Entry 4X4S (X-ray diffraction, 3.25 A resolution); this record covers chains A and B.

[Chain A]
Molecule: CCA-adding enzyme
Organism: Archaeoglobus fulgidus
Notes: EC 2.7.7.72; fragment: A. fulgidus CCA-adding enzyme
UniProt: O28126 (CCA_ARCFU); numbering as in UniProt (aligned over 1-437)
Sequence (457 residues; row label = number of the first residue in the row):
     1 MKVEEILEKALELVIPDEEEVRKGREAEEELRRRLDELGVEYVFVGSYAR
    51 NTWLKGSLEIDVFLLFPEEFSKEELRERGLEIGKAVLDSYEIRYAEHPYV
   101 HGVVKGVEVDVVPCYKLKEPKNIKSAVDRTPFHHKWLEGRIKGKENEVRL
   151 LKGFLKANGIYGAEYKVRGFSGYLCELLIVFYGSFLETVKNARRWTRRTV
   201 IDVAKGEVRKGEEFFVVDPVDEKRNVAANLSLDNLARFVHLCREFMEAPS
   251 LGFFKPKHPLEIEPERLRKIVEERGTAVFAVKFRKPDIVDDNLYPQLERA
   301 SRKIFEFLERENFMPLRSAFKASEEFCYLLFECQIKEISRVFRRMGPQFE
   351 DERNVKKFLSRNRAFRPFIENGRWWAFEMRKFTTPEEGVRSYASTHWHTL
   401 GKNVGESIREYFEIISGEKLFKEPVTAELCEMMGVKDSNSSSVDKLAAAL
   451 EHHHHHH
Not modelled in the structure: 444-457
Construct notes: expression tag (438-457)
Ion coordination: Mg2+: Asp-61 (together with CTP)
Residues lining bound ligands:
  - CTP (cytidine-5'-triphosphate): Gly-46, Ser-47, Arg-50, Glu-59, Asp-61, Thr-130, His-133, Lys-152, Tyr-161, Ala-163, Ser-171, Gly-172, Tyr-173, Arg-224
  - d(-)-tartaric acid (TAR): His-240, Arg-243, Glu-244, Glu-247
UniProt features mapped onto this chain:
  - binding site (ATP): Ser-47, Arg-50, His-133, Lys-152, Tyr-161
  - binding site (CTP): Ser-47, Arg-50, His-133, Lys-152, Tyr-161
  - binding site (Mg(2+)): Glu-59, Asp-61, Asp-110
  - mutagenesis: Arg-50 (R50A: High decrease in both AMP and CMP incorporation), Asp-110 (D110A: High decrease in both AMP and CMP incorporation), His-133 (H133A: No decrease in both AMP and CMP incorporation), Arg-299 to Arg-302 (Does not affect the CCA tRNA nucleotidyltransferase activity, while the CCACCA tRNA nucleotidyltransferase activity is strongly reduced)
Reported in the primary citation:
  - mutagenesis - R299A/R302A (10-100x): decreased catalytic activity on unstable arginyl-tRNATCG minihelix
  - catalytic residues: Asp-110, Arg-224 (citing earlier work)

[Chain B]
Molecule: G70A tRNA minihelix ending in CCACC
Sequence (37 nucleotides; row label = number of the first residue in the row):
     1 GGCCGCGGCAGGUUCGAGUCCUGCCGCGAUCGCCACC
Not modelled in the structure: 29-30
Residues lining bound ligands: CTP (cytidine-5'-triphosphate): A35, C36, C37

[Interface between chain A and chain B]
Residue-residue contacts - 57 pairs, chain A then chain B:
  Asp-61(A) / C37(B)  phosphate contact
  Phe-63(A) / C37(B)  base contact
  Ala-95(A) / C36(B)  hydrogen bond to the base
  Glu-96(A) / A35(B)  base contact
  Glu-96(A) / C36(B)  hydrogen bond to the base
  His-97(A) / C36(B)  hydrogen bond to the base
  Tyr-99(A) / C36(B)  hydrogen bond to the sugar
  Tyr-99(A) / C37(B)  sugar contact
  Asp-110(A) / C37(B)  phosphate contact
  Val-112(A) / C37(B)  phosphate contact
  Asn-122(A) / C31(B)  phosphate contact
  Lys-124(A) / C31(B)  hydrogen bond to the base
  Ala-126(A) / C36(B)  base contact
  Val-127(A) / C37(B)  base contact
  Thr-130(A) / C37(B)  hydrogen bond to the base
  Ala-163(A) / A35(B)  sugar contact
  Glu-164(A) / A35(B)  phosphate contact
  Glu-164(A) / C36(B)  phosphate contact
  Tyr-165(A) / G1(B)  base contact
  Tyr-165(A) / G2(B)  base contact
  Tyr-165(A) / C34(B)  hydrogen bond to the base
  Tyr-165(A) / A35(B)  sugar contact
  Arg-224(A) / C34(B)  salt bridge to the phosphate
  Arg-224(A) / A35(B)  salt bridge to the phosphate
  Ala-228(A) / C34(B)  sugar contact
  Asn-229(A) / C34(B)  hydrogen bond to the sugar
  Asn-229(A) / A35(B)  sugar contact
  Asp-291(A) / A35(B)  hydrogen bond to the sugar
  Asp-291(A) / C36(B)  sugar contact
  Asn-292(A) / G1(B)  hydrogen bond to the sugar
  Pro-295(A) / G2(B)  sugar contact
  Gln-296(A) / G1(B)  hydrogen bond to the sugar
  Gln-296(A) / G2(B)  sugar contact
  Arg-299(A) / C3(B)  salt bridge to the phosphate
  Arg-302(A) / C3(B)  salt bridge to the phosphate
  Lys-303(A) / U22(B)  salt bridge to the phosphate
  Arg-310(A) / C21(B)  sugar contact
  Arg-344(A) / U14(B)  salt bridge to the phosphate
  Met-345(A) / C15(B)  base contact
  Gly-346(A) / C15(B)  base contact
  Pro-347(A) / C15(B)  base contact
  Asn-354(A) / C15(B)  hydrogen bond to the sugar
  Phe-358(A) / C15(B)  phosphate contact
  Arg-361(A) / U14(B)  salt bridge to the phosphate
  Arg-361(A) / C15(B)  salt bridge to the phosphate
  Arg-363(A) / C15(B)  salt bridge to the phosphate
  Arg-373(A) / C15(B)  base contact
  Tyr-392(A) / U22(B)  phosphate contact
  His-396(A) / C21(B)  sugar contact
  His-396(A) / U22(B)  sugar contact
  His-398(A) / G23(B)  salt bridge to the phosphate
  His-398(A) / C24(B)  salt bridge to the phosphate
  Thr-399(A) / U22(B)  phosphate contact
  Thr-399(A) / G23(B)  hydrogen bond to the phosphate
  Gly-401(A) / G2(B)  phosphate contact
  Lys-402(A) / G1(B)  phosphate contact
  Lys-402(A) / G2(B)  hydrogen bond to the phosphate
Also at the interface, not in a pair above, chain A (47 interface residues in all): Lys-72, Tyr-94, Lys-357, Glu-378, Asn-403
Also at the interface, not in a pair above, chain B (15 interface residues in all): G16

[Overview]
47 residues of chain A and 15 residues of chain B are in contact, with 14 hydrogen bonds and 11 salt bridges.
Polar contacts include Ala-95(A)/C36(B), Glu-96(A)/C36(B) and His-97(A)/C36(B). CTP is bound between chain A
and chain B. From the paper: catalytic residues Asp-110(A) and Arg-224(A); R299A/R302A of chain A reduce
catalytic activity on unstable arginyl-tRNATCG minihelix.
Chain A is CCA-adding enzyme (Archaeoglobus fulgidus) and chain B is G70A tRNA minihelix ending in CCACC; the
structure, Crystal structure of the A.fulgidus CCA-adding enzyme in complex with a G70A arginyl-tRNA minihelix
ending in ..., was determined by X-ray diffraction together with 4X4N, 4X4O, 4X4P, 4X4Q, 4X4R, 4X4T, 4X4U and
4X4V from the same study.
